Entry 3F3K (X-ray diffraction, 1.75 A resolution); this record covers chains A and B.

[Chain A (and B)]
Molecule: Uncharacterized protein YKR043C
From: Saccharomyces cerevisiae
Notes: chain B of this document is another copy of the same molecule, construct and numbering; everything in this record applies to it too
UniProtKB: P36136 (YK23_YEAST); residue numbers follow UniProt; this construct covers 2-263
Sequence (265 residues; row label = number of the first residue in the row):
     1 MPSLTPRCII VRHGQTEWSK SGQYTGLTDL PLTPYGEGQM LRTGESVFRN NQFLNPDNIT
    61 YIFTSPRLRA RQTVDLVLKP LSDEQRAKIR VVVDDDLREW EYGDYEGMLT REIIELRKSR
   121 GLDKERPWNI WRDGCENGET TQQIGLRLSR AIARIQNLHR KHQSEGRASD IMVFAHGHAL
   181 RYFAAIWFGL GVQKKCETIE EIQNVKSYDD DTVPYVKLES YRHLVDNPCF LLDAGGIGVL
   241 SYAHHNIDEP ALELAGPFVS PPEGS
Not modelled in the structure: 1-2, 51, 264-265 (chain B: 1, 264-265)
Sequence notes: expression tag (1, 264-265)
Modified residues: Mse1 (selenomethionine); Mse40, Mse108, Mse172 (selenomethionine; parent Met)
UniProt features mapped onto this chain:
  - active site: His13 (Tele-phosphohistidine intermediate), Glu99 (Proton donor/acceptor)
  - binding site (substrate): Arg12, Tyr24, Thr25, Arg69, Glu99 to Tyr102, Arg181, His244
  - site: His176 (Transition state stabilizer)
  - mutagenesis: Arg12 (R12A: Impairs catalytic activity), His13 (H13A: Impairs catalytic activity), Thr16 (T16A: Impairs catalytic activity), Ser19 (S19A: Leads to reduced substrate affinity), Tyr24 (Y24A: Leads to low activity and reduced substrate affinity), Ser65 (S65A: Leads to low activity and reduced substrate affinity), Arg69 (R69A: Leads to reduced substrate affinity), Glu99 (E99A: Impairs catalytic activity), Tyr102 (Y102A: Impairs catalytic activity), Trp131 (W131A: Leads to reduced substrate affinity), His176 (H176A: Impairs catalytic activity), His178 (H178A: Leads to low activity and reduced substrate affinity), 1 further mutagenesis entry in UniProt
What the authors report for this chain:
  - self-association interface (contacts with another copy of this molecule): Val47, Phe188, Leu190, Phe230, Ile237, Leu252, Leu254, Phe258
  - contacts within the chain: Thr16-Ser19 (hydrogen bond)
  - catalytic residues: His13, Glu99 (proposed by the authors, not directly observed)
  - mutagenesis - R12A, H13A, E99A, H176A: abolished catalytic activity
  - mutagenesis - T16A, Y24A, S65A, Y102A, H178A: decreased catalytic activity
  - mutagenesis - R181A (Km 1.4 mm): decreased binding to FBP
  - mutagenesis - H244A: decreased catalytic activity on FBP

[Chain A / chain B interface]
Residue-residue contacts (73):
  Tyr35(A) with Glu263(B)
  Gln39(A) with Ser260(B), hydrogen bond (backbone-side chain)
  Arg42(A) with Pro261(B), hydrogen bond (side chain-backbone); Pro262(B), hydrogen bond (side chain-backbone); Glu263(B)
  Thr43(A) with Ser260(B), hydrogen bond; Pro261(B)
  Ser46(A) with Phe258(B); Pro261(B)
  Val47(A) with Phe258(B), hydrophobic
  Asn50(A) with Asn51(B)
  Phe53(A) with Phe53(B), hydrophobic; Phe258(B), hydrophobic
  Phe188(A) with Pro228(B); Cys229(B); Phe230(B), hydrophobic
  Leu190(A) with Leu190(B), hydrophobic
  Pro228(A) with Phe188(B)
  Cys229(A) with Phe188(B); Pro250(B); Ala251(B); Leu252(B), hydrogen bond (backbone-backbone)
  Phe230(A) with Phe188(B), hydrophobic; Leu252(B); Leu254(B), hydrophobic
  Leu231(A) with Ser241(B); Tyr242(B); Ala243(B), hydrophobic; Ala251(B), hydrophobic; Leu252(B), hydrogen bond (backbone-backbone); Glu253(B); Leu254(B), hydrogen bond (backbone-backbone)
  Gly235(A) with Ser260(B), hydrogen bond (backbone-side chain)
  Ile237(A) with Leu254(B); Ala255(B); Phe258(B), hydrophobic
  Gly238(A) with Leu254(B)
  Ser241(A) with Leu231(B)
  Tyr242(A) with Leu231(B)
  Ala243(A) with Leu231(B), hydrophobic
  Pro250(A) with Cys229(B)
  Ala251(A) with Cys229(B); Leu231(B), hydrophobic
  Leu252(A) with Cys229(B), hydrogen bond (backbone-backbone); Phe230(B); Leu231(B), hydrogen bond (backbone-backbone); Leu252(B), hydrophobic; Leu254(B), hydrophobic
  Glu253(A) with Leu231(B)
  Leu254(A) with Phe230(B), hydrophobic; Leu231(B), hydrogen bond (backbone-backbone); Ile237(B); Gly238(B); Leu252(B), hydrophobic; Gly256(B)
  Ala255(A) with Ile237(B); Ala255(B); Gly256(B); Pro257(B)
  Gly256(A) with Leu254(B); Ala255(B)
  Pro257(A) with Ala255(B); Phe258(B), hydrophobic
  Phe258(A) with Ser46(B); Val47(B), hydrophobic; Pro257(B), hydrophobic
  Ser260(A) with Thr43(B), hydrogen bond; Gly235(B), hydrogen bond (side chain-backbone)
  Pro261(A) with Arg42(B), hydrogen bond (backbone-side chain); Ser46(B)
  Pro262(A) with Arg42(B), hydrogen bond (backbone-side chain)
  Glu263(A) with Tyr35(B); Arg42(B)
Also at the interface, not in a pair above, chain A (39 interface residues in all): Ile10, Arg181, Ala184, Leu232, Asp233, Val239
Also at the interface, not in a pair above, chain B (39 interface residues in all): Ile10, Gln39, Asn50, Arg181, Ala184, Leu232, Val239

[In short]
Chain A and chain B each contribute 39 residues to their interface; the contacts include 15 hydrogen bonds.
Polar pairs include Gln39(A)-Ser260(B), Arg42(A)-Pro261(B) and Arg42(A)-Pro262(B). From the paper: catalytic
residues His13(A) and Glu99(A); T16A, Y24A and S65A of chain A, among others, reduce catalytic activity; 11
substitutions were tested in all.
Both chains are Uncharacterized protein YKR043C (Saccharomyces cerevisiae). Entry 3F3K (The structure of
uncharacterized protein YKR043C from Saccharomyces cerevisiae) was determined by X-ray diffraction together
with 3LG2 from the same study.
